8T18 - chains A and F of the 12 polymer chains in the assembly; structure by electron microscopy, 2.60 A resolution.

# Chain A (and F)
Name: Venus-tagged CaMKII Alpha Association Domain
From: Aequorea victoria
Notes: chain F of this document is another copy of the same molecule, construct and numbering; everything in this record applies to it too
Reference sequence: chimeric construct of P42212, P08413: residues 157-393 from P42212 (GFP_AEQVI) positions 2-238 (UniProt number = residue number - 155); residues 409-542 from P08413 positions 409-542 (same numbers)
Amino-acid sequence (407 residues; each row starts with the number of its first residue):
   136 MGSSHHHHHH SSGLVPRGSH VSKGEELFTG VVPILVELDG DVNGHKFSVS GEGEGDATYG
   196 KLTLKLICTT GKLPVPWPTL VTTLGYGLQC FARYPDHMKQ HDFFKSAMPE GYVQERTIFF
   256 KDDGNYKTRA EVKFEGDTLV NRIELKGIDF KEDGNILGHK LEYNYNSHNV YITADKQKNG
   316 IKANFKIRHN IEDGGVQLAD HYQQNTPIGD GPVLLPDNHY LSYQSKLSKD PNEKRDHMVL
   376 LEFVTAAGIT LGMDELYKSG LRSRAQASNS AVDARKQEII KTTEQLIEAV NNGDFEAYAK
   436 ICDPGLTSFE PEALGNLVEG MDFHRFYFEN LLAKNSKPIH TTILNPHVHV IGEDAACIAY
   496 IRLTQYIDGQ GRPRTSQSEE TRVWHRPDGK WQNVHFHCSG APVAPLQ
Unresolved in the structure: 136-407
Construct notes: initiating methionine (136); expression tag (137-156); conflict Leu201 (Phe46 in P42212), Leu219 (Phe64 in P42212), Gly220 (Ser65 in P42212), Leu223 (Val68 in P42212), Ala227 (Ser72 in P42212), Thr308 (Met153 in P42212), Ala318 (Val163 in P42212), Gly330 (Ser175 in P42212), Tyr358 (Thr203 in P42212), Lys361 (Ala206 in P42212), Leu386 (His231 in P42212); linker (394-408)
UniProt features mapped onto this chain:
  - modified residue: Tyr221 (Z: -2,3-didehydrotyrosine)

# How chain A and chain F interact
Residue-residue contacts (22; chain A residue first):
  Pro473(A) - Asn465(F)
  His475(A) - Asp457(F)
  Leu479(A) - Asn451(F)
  Leu498(A) - Asn451(F)
  Gln500(A) - Phe458(F)  hydrogen bond (side chain-backbone)
  Gln500(A) - Phe461(F)
  Gln500(A) - Tyr462(F)  hydrogen bond
  Tyr501(A) - Phe461(F)
  Ile502(A) - Phe461(F)  hydrophobic
  Ile502(A) - Asn465(F)
  Arg507(A) - Ala539(F)  hydrogen bond (side chain-backbone)
  Arg507(A) - Pro540(F)  hydrogen bond (side chain-backbone)
  Arg507(A) - Leu541(F)
  Pro508(A) - Phe461(F)  hydrophobic
  Pro508(A) - Tyr462(F)  hydrophobic
  Pro508(A) - Leu466(F)  hydrophobic
  Thr510(A) - Glu447(F)  hydrogen bond (side chain-backbone)
  Thr510(A) - Leu449(F)
  Thr510(A) - Tyr462(F)
  Ser511(A) - Leu449(F)
  Gln512(A) - Leu449(F)
  Gln512(A) - Asn451(F)  hydrogen bond
Other interface residues (no listed pair), chain A (14 interface residues in all): Thr477, Ile496
Other interface residues (no listed pair), chain F (13 interface residues in all): Ala448

# Summary
Chain A and chain F form an interface of 14 and 13 residues respectively; the contacts include 6 hydrogen
bonds. Among the polar pairs are Gln500(A)-Phe458(F), Gln500(A)-Tyr462(F) and Arg507(A)-Ala539(F).
Chain A and chain F are both Venus-tagged CaMKII Alpha Association Domain (Aequorea victoria); the structure,
Cryo-EM structure of dodecameric hub domain of CaMKII beta, was determined by electron microscopy (same
publication as 8SYG, 8T6K, 8T6Q, 8T15 and 8T17).
